8T6Q - chains D and G of the 12 polymer chains in the assembly; structure by electron microscopy, 3.50 A resolution.

[Chain D (and G)]
Protein: Venus-tagged CaMKII beta holoenzyme mutant
Source organism: Aequorea victoria
Notes: chain G of this document is another copy of the same molecule, construct and numbering; everything in this record applies to it too
Reference sequence: chimeric construct of P42212, P08413: residues -251 to -15 from P42212 (GFP_AEQVI) positions 2-238 (UniProt number = residue number + 253); residues 1-542 from P08413 positions 1-542 (same numbers)
Chain sequence (815 residues; numbered -272 to 542; the number before each row is that of its first residue; numbers below 1 keep their minus sign (Met-272 is residue -272)):
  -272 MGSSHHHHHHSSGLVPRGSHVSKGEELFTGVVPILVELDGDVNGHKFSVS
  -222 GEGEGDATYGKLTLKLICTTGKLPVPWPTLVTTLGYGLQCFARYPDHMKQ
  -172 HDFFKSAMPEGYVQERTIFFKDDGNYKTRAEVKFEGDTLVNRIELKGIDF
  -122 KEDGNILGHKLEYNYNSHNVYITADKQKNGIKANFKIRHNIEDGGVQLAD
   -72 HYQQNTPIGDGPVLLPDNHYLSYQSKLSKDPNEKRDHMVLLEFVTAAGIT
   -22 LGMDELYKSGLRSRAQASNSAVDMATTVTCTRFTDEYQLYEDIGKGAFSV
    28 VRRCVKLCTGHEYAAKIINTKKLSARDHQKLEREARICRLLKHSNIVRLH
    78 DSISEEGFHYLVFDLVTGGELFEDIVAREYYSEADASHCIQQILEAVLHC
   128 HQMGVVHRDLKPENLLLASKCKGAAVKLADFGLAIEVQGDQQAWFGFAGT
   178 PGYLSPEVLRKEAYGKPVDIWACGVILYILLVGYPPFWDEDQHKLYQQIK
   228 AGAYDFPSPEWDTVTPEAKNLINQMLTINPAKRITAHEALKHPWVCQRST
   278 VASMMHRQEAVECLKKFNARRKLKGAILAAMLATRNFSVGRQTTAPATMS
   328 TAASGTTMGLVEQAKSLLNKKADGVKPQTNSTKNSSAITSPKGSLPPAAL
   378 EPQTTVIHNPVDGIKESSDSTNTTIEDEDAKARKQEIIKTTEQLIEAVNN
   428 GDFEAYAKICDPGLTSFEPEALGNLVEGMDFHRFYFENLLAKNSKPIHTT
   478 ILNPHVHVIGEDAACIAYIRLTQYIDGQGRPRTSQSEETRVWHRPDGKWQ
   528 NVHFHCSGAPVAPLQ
Not modelled in the structure: -272 to 407
Differences from the reference sequence: initiating methionine (-272); expression tag (-271 to -252); conflict Leu-207 (Phe46 in P42212), Leu-189 (Phe64 in P42212), Gly-188 (Ser65 in P42212), Leu-185 (Val68 in P42212), Ala-181 (Ser72 in P42212), Thr-100 (Met153 in P42212), Ala-90 (Val163 in P42212), Gly-78 (Ser175 in P42212), Tyr-50 (Thr203 in P42212), Lys-47 (Ala206 in P42212), Leu-22 (His231 in P42212); linker (-14 to 0); engineered mutation Ala287 (Thr in P08413), Ala306 (Thr in P08413), Ala307 (Thr in P08413)
Swiss-Prot annotation at these positions:
  - modified residue: Tyr-187 (Z: -2,3-didehydrotyrosine)

[Interface between chain D and chain G]
Pairs across the interface (8; chain D residue first):
  Gln500(D) - Phe458(G)  hydrogen bond (side chain-backbone)
  Gln500(D) - Phe461(G)
  Gln500(D) - Tyr462(G)
  Ile502(D) - Phe461(G)  hydrophobic
  Thr510(D) - Glu447(G)  hydrogen bond (side chain-backbone)
  Thr510(D) - Leu449(G)
  Ser511(D) - Leu449(G)
  Gln512(D) - Asn451(G)  hydrogen bond
Also at the interface, not in a pair above, chain D (11 interface residues in all): Pro473, Ile474, His475, Leu479, Leu498, Pro508
Also at the interface, not in a pair above, chain G (11 interface residues in all): Ala448, Leu452, Asp457, Asn465, Leu466

[Summary]
The chain D/chain G interface involves 11 residues from each chain; the contacts include 3 hydrogen bonds.
Polar contacts include Gln500(D)-Phe458(G), Thr510(D)-Glu447(G) and Gln512(D)-Asn451(G).
Both chains are Venus-tagged CaMKII beta holoenzyme mutant (Aequorea victoria). Entry 8T6Q (Cryo-EM structure
of dodecameric CaMKII beta holoenzyme T287A T306A T307A) was determined by electron microscopy (same
publication as 8SYG, 8T6K, 8T15, 8T17 and 8T18).
